8URU - chains A and B of the 5 polymer chains in the assembly; structure by electron microscopy, 3.70 A resolution.

# Chain A
Name: Meiosis-specific protein SPO11
Organism: Saccharomyces cerevisiae S288C
UniProtKB: P23179 (SPO11_YEAST); residues 1-398 here = UniProt positions 1-398
Sequence (435 residues; row label = number of the first residue in the row):
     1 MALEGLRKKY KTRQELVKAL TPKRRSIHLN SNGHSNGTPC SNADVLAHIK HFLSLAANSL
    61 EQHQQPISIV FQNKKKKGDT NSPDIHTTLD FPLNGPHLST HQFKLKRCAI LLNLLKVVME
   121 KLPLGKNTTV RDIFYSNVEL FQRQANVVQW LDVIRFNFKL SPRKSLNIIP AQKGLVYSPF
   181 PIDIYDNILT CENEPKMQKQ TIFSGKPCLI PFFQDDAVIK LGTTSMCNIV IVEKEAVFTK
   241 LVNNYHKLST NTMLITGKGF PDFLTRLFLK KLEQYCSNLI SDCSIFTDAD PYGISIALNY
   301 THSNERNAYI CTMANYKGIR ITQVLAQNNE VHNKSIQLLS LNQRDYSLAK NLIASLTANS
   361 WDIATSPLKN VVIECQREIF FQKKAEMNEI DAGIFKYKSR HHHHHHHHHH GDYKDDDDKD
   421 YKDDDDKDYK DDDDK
Not modelled in the structure: 1, 32-39, 77-84, 180, 191-194, 223-227, 247-250, 331-334, 399-435
Sequence notes: conflict Asn81 (Ser in P23179), Ser99 (Cys in P23179), Ser204 (Pro in P23179), Asn278 (Lys in P23179), Val372 (Ile in P23179), Gly393 (Arg in P23179), Lys396 (Glu in P23179); expression tag (399-435)
Bound ions: Mg2+: Asp288, Asp290
UniProt features mapped onto this chain:
  - active site: Tyr135 (O-(5'-phospho-DNA)-tyrosine intermediate)
  - binding site (Mg(2+)): Glu233, Asp288
  - mutagenesis: Tyr135 (Y135F: Loss of activity)
What the authors report for this chain:
  - catalytic residues: Tyr135
  - Mg2+ coordination: Asp288, Asp290
  - catalytic residues: Glu233, Asp288 (proposed by the authors, not directly observed)
  - mutagenesis - L112A: unchanged expression
  - mutagenesis - L3A, R7D, L20A: decreased binding to Rec102 or Rec104
  - mutagenesis - L60A: unchanged binding to Meiotic recombination protein REC102 (chain B)

# Chain B
Name: Meiotic recombination protein REC102
Organism: Saccharomyces cerevisiae S288C
UniProtKB: Q02721 (TO6BL_YEAST); residues 1-264 here = UniProt positions 1-264
Sequence (264 residues; each row starts with the number of its first residue):
     1 MARDITFLTV FLESCGAVNN DEAGKLLSAW TSTVRIEGPE PTDSNSLYIP LLPPGMLKIK
    61 LNFKMNDRLV TEEQELFTKL REIVGSSIRF WEEQLFYQVQ DVSTIENHVI LSLKCTILTD
   121 AQISTFISKP RELHTHAKGY PEIYYLSELS TTVNFFSKEG NYVEISHVIP HFNEYFSSLI
   181 VSQLEFEYPM VFSMISRLRL KWQQSSLAPI SYALTSNSVL LPIMLNMIAQ DKSSTTAYQI
   241 LCRRRGPPIQ NFQIFSIPAV TYNK
Not modelled in the structure: 1, 15-32, 42-44, 53-56, 67-71, 259-264
Sequence notes: conflict Pro41 (Ser in Q02721), His167 (Gln in Q02721), Ile257 (Leu in Q02721)
What the authors report for this chain:
  - mutagenesis - R199A: unchanged expression
  - mutagenesis - L207A: unchanged binding to Meiosis-specific protein SPO11 (chain A)

# Interface between chain A and chain B
Contacting residue pairs (56; chain A residue first):
  Ala2(A) with Phe186(B), hydrophobic; Glu187(B)
  Leu3(A) with Ser182(B); Phe186(B); Ala237(B), hydrophobic
  Arg13(A) with Leu241(B)
  Leu16(A) with Leu241(B), hydrophobic
  Val17(A) with Tyr238(B)
  Leu20(A) with Lys232(B); Ser233(B), hydrogen bond (backbone-backbone); Tyr238(B), hydrophobic
  Thr21(A) with Tyr238(B)
  Pro22(A) with Ser233(B)
  Leu53(A) with Ala213(B); Leu214(B)
  Ala57(A) with Leu214(B), hydrophobic; Thr215(B)
  Leu60(A) with Leu214(B), hydrophobic; Leu220(B), hydrophobic; Ile223(B); Met227(B), hydrophobic
  Glu61(A) with Leu220(B)
  Gln64(A) with Gly139(B)
  Phe91(A) with Leu207(B), hydrophobic; Met224(B), hydrophobic; Met227(B), hydrophobic
  Pro92(A) with Arg199(B); Gln203(B); Met227(B); Ile228(B), hydrophobic; Asp231(B)
  Leu93(A) with Arg199(B), hydrogen bond (backbone-side chain); Gln203(B)
  Asn94(A) with Ser233(B)
  Pro96(A) with Tyr238(B), hydrophobic; Cys242(B), hydrophobic
  His97(A) with Gln239(B), hydrogen bond (backbone-side chain); Cys242(B)
  Leu98(A) with Ile195(B), hydrophobic; Leu198(B), hydrophobic; Trp202(B), hydrophobic; Gln239(B); Ile249(B), hydrophobic; Gln250(B)
  Ser99(A) with Arg245(B), hydrogen bond
  Gln102(A) with Trp202(B)
  Leu105(A) with Gln203(B); Ser206(B); Ile210(B), hydrophobic
  Lys106(A) with Ser206(B)
  Ala109(A) with Ile210(B), hydrophobic
  Leu112(A) with Leu214(B), hydrophobic
  Asn113(A) with Pro209(B); Ala213(B)
  Lys116(A) with Ser216(B)
  Leu140(A) with Pro209(B), hydrophobic
Other interface residues (no listed pair), chain A (35 interface residues in all): Glu4, Ala56, Gln65, Pro66, Gly95, Cys108
Other interface residues (no listed pair), chain B (41 interface residues in all): Asn45, Lys138, Gln183, Asn226, Thr235, Arg243, Arg244, Gly246
The authors on this interface:
  - specific contacts: Gln239(B)-Leu98(A)
  - hot spots on chain A (mutagenesis) - L112A: decreased binding to Meiotic recombination protein REC102 (chain B)
  - hot spots on chain B (mutagenesis) - R199A: abolished binding to Meiosis-specific protein SPO11 (chain A)
  - hot spots on chain B (mutagenesis) - I195A, L198A, W202A: decreased binding to Meiosis-specific protein SPO11 (chain A)

# Summary
Chain A and chain B form an interface of 35 and 41 residues respectively; the contacts include 4 hydrogen
bonds. Polar contacts include Leu93(A)-Arg199(B), His97(A)-Gln239(B) and Ser99(A)-Arg245(B). The authors
report a contact between Gln239(B) and Leu98(A). From the paper: catalytic residues Tyr135(A), Glu233(A) and
Asp288(A); L3A, R7D and L20A of chain A reduce binding to Rec102 or Rec104; 10 substitutions were tested in
all.
Chain A is Meiosis-specific protein SPO11 and chain B is Meiotic recombination protein REC102, both from
Saccharomyces cerevisiae S288C; the structure, Spo11 core complex with hairpin DNA, was determined by electron
microscopy together with 8URQ from the same study.
